Entry 8YE4 (X-ray diffraction, 3.20 A resolution); this record covers chains A and G of the 5 polymer chains in the assembly.

# Chain A
Protein: MHC class I antigen precusor
Source organism: Homo sapiens
UniProt: Q6IVJ7 (Q6IVJ7_HUMAN); residues 1-274 here correspond to UniProt positions 25-298 (UniProt number = residue number + 24)
Amino-acid sequence (274 residues; row label = number of the first residue in the row):
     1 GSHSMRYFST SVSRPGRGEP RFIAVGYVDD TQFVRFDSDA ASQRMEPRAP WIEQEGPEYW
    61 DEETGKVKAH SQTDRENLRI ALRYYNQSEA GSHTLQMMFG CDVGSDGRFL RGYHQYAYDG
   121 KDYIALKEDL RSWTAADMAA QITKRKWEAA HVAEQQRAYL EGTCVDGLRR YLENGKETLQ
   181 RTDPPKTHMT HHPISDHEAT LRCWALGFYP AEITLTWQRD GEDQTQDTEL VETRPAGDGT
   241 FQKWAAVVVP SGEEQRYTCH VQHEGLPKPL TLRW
Cystine bridges: Cys101-Cys164, Cys203-Cys259

# Chain G
Protein: TCR NYN-I alpha chain
Source organism: Homo sapiens
Amino-acid sequence (187 residues; each row starts with the number of its first residue):
     2 EVEQDPGPFN VPEGATVAFN CTYSNSASQS FFWYRQDCRK EPKLLMSVYS SGNEDGRFTA
    62 QLNRASQYIS LLIRDSKLSD SATYLCVVNA HSGAGSYQLT FGKGTKLSVI PIQNPDPAVY
   122 QLRDSKSSDK SVCLFTDFDS QTNVSQSKDS DVYITDKCVL DMRSMDFKSN SAVAWSNKSD
   182 FACANAF
Not modelled in the structure: 140-142, 188
Cystine bridges: Cys22-Cys87, Cys134-Cys184
Reported in the primary citation:
  - specificity-determining residues: Ala28 (proposed by the authors, not directly observed)

# How chain A and chain G interact
Contacting residue pairs (17):
  Asp61(A) - Gly94(G)
  Glu62(A) - His92(G)  salt bridge
  Gly65(A) - His92(G)  hydrogen bond (backbone-side chain)
  Gly65(A) - Ala95(G)
  Gly65(A) - Gly96(G)
  Lys66(A) - His92(G)
  Ala69(A) - Gly96(G)
  Ala69(A) - Tyr98(G)  hydrophobic
  Ala149(A) - Tyr50(G)  hydrogen bond (backbone-side chain)
  Ala150(A) - Tyr50(G)
  His151(A) - Tyr50(G)
  Glu154(A) - Tyr50(G)
  Glu154(A) - Ser52(G)
  Glu154(A) - Arg65(G)
  Gln155(A) - Gln30(G)
  Gln155(A) - Ser31(G)  hydrogen bond
  Ala158(A) - Arg65(G)
Other interface residues (no listed pair), chain G (11 interface residues in all): Ser93
From the paper, about this interface:
  - residue pairs: Glu154(A)-Ser52(G), Gln155(A)-Ser31(G) (hydrogen bond), Arg65(G)-Glu154(A)
  - interface residues, chain A: Asp61(A), Glu62(A), Gly65(A), Lys66(A), Ala69(A)
  - interface residues, chain G: His92(G), Gly94(G), Ala95(G), Gly96(G), Tyr98(G)

# Summary
Chain A and chain G each contribute 11 residues to their interface; the contacts include 3 hydrogen bonds and
1 salt bridge. Among the polar pairs are Glu62(A)-His92(G), Gly65(A)-His92(G) and Ala149(A)-Tyr50(G). The
authors report contacts between Glu154(A) and Ser52(G) and Arg65(G) and Glu154(A); a hydrogen bond between
Gln155(A) and Ser31(G). The paper reports interface residues Asp61(A), Glu62(A) and His92(G) among others; the
specificity determinant Ala28(G).
Chain A is MHC class I antigen precusor and chain G is TCR NYN-I alpha chain, both from Homo sapiens; the
structure, The complex of TCR NYN-I and HLA-A24 bound to SARS-CoV-2 Spike448-456 peptide NYNYLYRLF, was
determined by X-ray diffraction (same publication as 8ZV9).
